PDB entry 6J3O | X-ray diffraction, 2.11 A resolution | chain A

[Chain A]
Protein: Histone acetyltransferase KAT2B
Source organism: Homo sapiens
Notes: EC 2.3.1.48, 2.3.1.57
UniProtKB: Q92831 (KAT2B_HUMAN); residue numbers follow UniProt; this construct covers 715-831
Chain sequence (140 residues; each row starts with the number of its first residue):
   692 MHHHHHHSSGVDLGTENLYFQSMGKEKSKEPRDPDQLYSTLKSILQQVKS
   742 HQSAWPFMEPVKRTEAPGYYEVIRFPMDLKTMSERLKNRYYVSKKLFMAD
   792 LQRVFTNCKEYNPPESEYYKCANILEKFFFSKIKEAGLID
Not modelled in the structure: 692-725
Differences from the reference sequence: initiating methionine (692); expression tag (693-714)
Curated features (UniProtKB/Swiss-Prot):
  - mutagenesis: Val752 (V752A: Reduced acetyl-lysine binding), Tyr760 (Y760A: Reduced acetyl-lysine binding), Tyr802 (Y802A: Reduced acetyl-lysine binding), Tyr809 (Y809A: Complete loss of acetyl-lysine binding)
Residues lining bound ligands: B4L (3-methyl-2-[[(3R)-1-methylpiperidin-3-yl]amino]-5H-pyrrolo[3,2-d]pyrimidin-4-one): Pro747, Phe748, Glu750, Pro751, Val752, Lys753, Glu756, Ala757, Cys799, Tyr802, Asn803, Tyr809
Reported in the primary citation:
  - binding site for B4L: Pro747, Lys753, Glu756, Tyr760, Asn803, Tyr809

[In short]
Bound to chain A: compound B4L. From UniProt: 4 mutagenesis sites. From the paper: a binding site for B4L at
Pro747, Lys753 and Glu756 among others.
Chain A is Histone acetyltransferase KAT2B (Homo sapiens); the structure, Crystal structure of the human PCAF
bromodomain in complex with compound 12, was determined by X-ray diffraction (same publication as 6J3P).
